PDB entry 1VJA | X-ray diffraction, 2.00 A resolution | chain U

== Chain U ==
Protein: plasminogen activator, urokinase
Source organism: Homo sapiens
Notes: EC 3.4.21.73; fragment: B Chain
Reference sequence: P00749 (UROK_HUMAN); the construct lacks a stretch of the UniProt sequence and is renumbered around it, so the offset changes along the chain: 1-37 = UniProt 164-200; 38-60 = UniProt 205-227; 63-97 = UniProt 234-268; 98-110 = UniProt 271-283; 5 more segments
Amino-acid sequence (262 residues; numbered 1 to 244 plus 19 insertion-coded residues; 1 number in that range is skipped by the numbering (no residue carries it; nothing is unmodelled there); the number before each row is that of its first residue; a row labelled like 37A-37D holds insertion residues (37A, then the next letters in order)):
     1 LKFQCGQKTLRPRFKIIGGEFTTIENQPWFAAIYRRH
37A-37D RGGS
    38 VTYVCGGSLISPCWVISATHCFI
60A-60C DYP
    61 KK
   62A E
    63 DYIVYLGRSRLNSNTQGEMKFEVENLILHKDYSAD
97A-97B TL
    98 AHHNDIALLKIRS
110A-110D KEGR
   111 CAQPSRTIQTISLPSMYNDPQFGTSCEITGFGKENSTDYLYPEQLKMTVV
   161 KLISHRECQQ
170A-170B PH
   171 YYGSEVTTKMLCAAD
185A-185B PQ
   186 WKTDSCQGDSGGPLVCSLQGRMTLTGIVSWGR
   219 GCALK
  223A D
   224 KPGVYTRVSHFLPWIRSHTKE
Disordered / not traced: 1-15
Disulfides: Cys42-Cys58, Cys50-Cys111, Cys136-Cys201, Cys168-Cys182, Cys191-Cys220
Construct notes: engineered mutation Ser122 (Cys299 in P00749)
Ligand contacts: 7IN (N-(benzylsulfonyl)seryl-n~1~-{4-[(Z)-amino(imino)methyl]benzyl}serinamide): His57, Thr97A, Leu97B, His99, Ser146, Asp189, Ser190, Cys191, Gln192, Ser195, Val213, Ser214, Trp215, Gly216, Arg217, Gly219, Cys220, Ala221, Pro225, Gly226

== Overview ==
Ligands of chain U: compound 7IN.
Chain U is plasminogen activator, urokinase (Homo sapiens); the structure, Urokinase Plasminogen Activator
B-Chain-JT463 Complex, was determined by X-ray diffraction together with 1SC8 and 1VJ9 from the same study.
